Entry 6CA0 (electron microscopy, 5.75 A resolution (low resolution: residue-level contacts below are approximate; hydrogen-bond / salt-bridge calls are withheld)); this record covers chains A and B of the 10 polymer chains in the assembly.

# Chain A (and B)
Name: DNA-directed RNA polymerase subunit alpha
Source organism: Escherichia coli (strain K12)
Notes: EC 2.7.7.6; chain B of this document is another copy of the same molecule, construct and numbering; everything in this record applies to it too
UniProt: P0A7Z4 (RPOA_ECOLI); residue numbers follow UniProt; this construct covers 1-329
Sequence (329 residues; numbered 1 to 329; the number before each row is that of its first residue):
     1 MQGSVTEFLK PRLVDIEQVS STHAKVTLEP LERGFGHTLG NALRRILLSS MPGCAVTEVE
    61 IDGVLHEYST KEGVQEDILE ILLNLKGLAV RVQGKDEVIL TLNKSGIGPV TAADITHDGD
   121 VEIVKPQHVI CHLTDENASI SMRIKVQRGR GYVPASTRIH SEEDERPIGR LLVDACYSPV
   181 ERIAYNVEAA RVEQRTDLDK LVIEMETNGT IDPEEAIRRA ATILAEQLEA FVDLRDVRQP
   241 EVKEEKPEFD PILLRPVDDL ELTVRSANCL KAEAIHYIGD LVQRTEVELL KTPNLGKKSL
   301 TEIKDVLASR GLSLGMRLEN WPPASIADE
Disordered / not traced: 1-6, 237-329 (chain B: 1-5, 234-329)
Swiss-Prot annotation at these positions:
  - region: E162 to E165 (Required for interaction with Crp at class II promoters)
  - modified residue: R265 (ADP-ribosylarginine), K297 (N6-acetyllysine), K298 (N6-acetyllysine)
  - mutagenesis: R45 (R45C: In rpoA112; temperature-sensitive, blocks RNA polymerase assembly), E162 to E165 (5-fold decrease in CRP-class II promoter-dependent transcription), E165 (E165K: 5-fold decrease in CRP-class II promoter-dependent transcription), R191 (R191C: In rpoA101; temperature-sensitive)

# Interface between chain A and chain B
Pairs across the interface (57):
  E7(A) with R150(B)
  F8(A) with P52(B); R150(B); I223(B)
  L9(A) with Q227(B)
  K10(A) with Q227(B); E229(B)
  P11(A) with Q227(B)
  L13(A) with A230(B); F231(B)
  L28(A) with F231(B)
  G34(A) with R45(B)
  F35(A) with I46(B); S50(B)
  H37(A) with R45(B)
  T38(A) with R45(B); I46(B)
  N41(A) with N41(B)
  A42(A) with T38(B)
  R45(A) with G34(B); T38(B)
  I46(A) with F35(B)
  R150(A) with T6(B); E7(B); F8(B); E32(B)
  I217(A) with F231(B)
  R218(A) with F231(B)
  A221(A) with L228(B); F231(B); V232(B)
  I223(A) with F8(B)
  L224(A) with L228(B)
  A225(A) with L228(B)
  E226(A) with K10(B)
  Q227(A) with F8(B); L9(B); K10(B); F35(B)
  L228(A) with L224(B); L228(B)
  E229(A) with K10(B)
  A230(A) with K10(B); P11(B)
  F231(A) with L28(B); L31(B); L39(B)
  V232(A) with R218(B); A221(B)
  D233(A) with R218(B)
  L234(A) with E214(B); I217(B); R218(B)
  D236(A) with V14(B); D15(B); I16(B); E214(B)
Other interface residues (no listed pair), chain A (37 interface residues in all): S50, P52, R148, T222, R235
Other interface residues (no listed pair), chain B (40 interface residues in all): H37, A42, L201, T222, E226, D233

# In short
37 residues of chain A face 40 of chain B across their interface. UniProt lists 6 mutagenesis sites on chain
A.
Chain A and chain B are both DNA-directed RNA polymerase subunit alpha (Escherichia coli (strain K12)); the
structure, Cryo-EM structure of E. coli RNAP sigma70 open complex, was determined by electron microscopy,
deposited together with 6C9Y.
